Entry 5L4L (X-ray diffraction, 1.20 A resolution); this record covers chain A.

== Chain A ==
Protein: SimC7
From: Streptomyces antibioticus
UniProt: G9VYV4 (G9VYV4_STRAT); residue numbers follow UniProt; this construct covers 1-284
Sequence (304 residues; numbered -19 to 284; the number before each row is that of its first residue; numbers below 1 keep their minus sign (Met-19 is residue -19)):
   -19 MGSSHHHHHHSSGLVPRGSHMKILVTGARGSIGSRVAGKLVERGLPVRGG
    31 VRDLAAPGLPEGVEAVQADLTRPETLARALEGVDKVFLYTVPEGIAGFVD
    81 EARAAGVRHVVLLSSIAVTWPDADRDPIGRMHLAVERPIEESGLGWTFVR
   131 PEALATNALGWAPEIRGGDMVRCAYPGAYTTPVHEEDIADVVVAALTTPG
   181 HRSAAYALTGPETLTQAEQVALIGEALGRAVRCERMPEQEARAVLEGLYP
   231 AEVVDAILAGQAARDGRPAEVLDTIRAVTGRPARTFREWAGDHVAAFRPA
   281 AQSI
Unresolved in the structure: -19 to 1, 280-284
Construct notes: initiating methionine (-19); expression tag (-18 to 0)
Ligand contacts:
  - 7-oxo-simocyclinone D8 (7OX): Ser95, Ile96, Ala97, Trp100, Pro107, Ile108, Met111, His112, Pro131, Glu132, Ala133, Asn137, Thr160, Tyr229, Pro230, Glu232, Val233, Ile237, Gly240, Arg244
  - NADP (NAP; NADP nicotinamide-adenine-dinucleotide phosphate): Gly7, Arg9, Gly10, Ser11, Ile12, Gly13, Gly30, Val31, Arg32, Ala48, Asp49, Leu50, Thr51, Tyr69, Thr70, Val71, Leu93, Ser94, Ser95, His112, Pro131, Glu132, Ala133, Leu134, Thr136, Asn137
What the authors report for this chain:
  - binding site for 7-oxo-simocyclinone D8: Ser95, Ile108
  - catalytic residues: Ser95 (proposed by the authors, not directly observed)
  - binding site for NADP: His112, Asn137
  - mutagenesis - S95A, H112A, H112N, H112Q: decreased catalytic activity on 7-oxo-simocyclinone D8
  - mutagenesis - I108A: unchanged catalytic activity on 7-oxo-simocyclinone D8
  - mutagenesis - I108D: abolished catalytic activity on 7-oxo-simocyclinone D8

== Overview ==
Bound to chain A: NADP and 7-oxo-simocyclinone D8. The paper reports the catalytic residue Ser95; S95A, H112A
and H112N, among others, reduce catalytic activity on 7-oxo-simocyclinone D8; 6 substitutions were tested in
all.
Chain A is SimC7 (Streptomyces antibioticus); the structure, polyketide ketoreductase SimC7 - ternary complex
with NADP+ and 7-oxo-SD8, was determined by X-ray diffraction, deposited together with 5L40 and 5L45.
